Entry 3HG0 (X-ray diffraction, 2.10 A resolution); this record covers chains A and B of the 4 polymer chains in the assembly.

Chain A (and B):
Name: Baseplate protein
Source organism: Lactococcus phage TP901-1
Notes: chain B of this document is another copy of the same molecule, construct and numbering; everything in this record applies to it too
Reference sequence: Q9G096 (Q9G096_9CAUD); numbering as in UniProt (aligned over 1-163)
Amino-acid sequence (169 residues; row label = number of the first residue in the row):
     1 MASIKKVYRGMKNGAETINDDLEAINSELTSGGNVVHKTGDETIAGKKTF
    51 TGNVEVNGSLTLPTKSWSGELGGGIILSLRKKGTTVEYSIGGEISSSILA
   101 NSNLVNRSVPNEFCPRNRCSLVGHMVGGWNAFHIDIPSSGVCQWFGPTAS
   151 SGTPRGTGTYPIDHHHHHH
Unresolved in the structure: 1-32 (chain B: 1-33, 164-169)
Sequence notes: expression tag (164-169)
What the authors report for this chain:
  - self-association interface (contacts with another copy of this molecule); pairs are residue here / residue on that copy: Met125-Trp129 (hydrophobic contact), Trp129-Asn130 (pi stacking), Trp129-Trp144 (hydrophobic contact), Trp129-Pro147 (hydrophobic contact)

How chain A and chain B interact:
Residue-residue contacts (97):
  Asn34(A) with His37(B); Lys38(B), hydrogen bond (backbone-backbone); Thr39(B), hydrogen bond
  Val35(A) with Val35(B), hydrophobic; Val36(B); Lys38(B)
  Val36(A) with Val36(B), hydrogen bond (backbone-backbone); His37(B)
  Glu42(A) with Lys38(B), salt bridge
  Thr43(A) with Lys38(B)
  Ile44(A) with His37(B); Lys38(B)
  Ala45(A) with Lys38(B), hydrogen bond (backbone-backbone); Thr39(B); Gly40(B)
  Gly46(A) with Gly40(B); Asp41(B)
  Lys47(A) with Gly40(B); Asp41(B), hydrogen bond (backbone-side chain); Glu42(B), hydrogen bond (backbone-backbone)
  Lys48(A) with Val36(B); His37(B), hydrogen bond (side chain-backbone); Thr39(B); Gly40(B), hydrogen bond (side chain-backbone); Glu42(B), salt bridge
  Thr49(A) with Glu42(B), hydrogen bond (backbone-backbone); Thr43(B); Ile44(B), hydrogen bond (backbone-backbone)
  Phe50(A) with Ile44(B), hydrophobic; Lys48(B)
  Thr51(A) with Thr43(B); Ile44(B), hydrogen bond (backbone-backbone); Ala45(B)
  Gly52(A) with Ile44(B); Gly46(B)
  Asn53(A) with Lys47(B); Lys48(B), hydrogen bond (backbone-backbone)
  Val54(A) with Lys48(B); Phe50(B), hydrophobic
  Glu55(A) with Lys47(B); Lys48(B), hydrogen bond (backbone-backbone); Thr49(B), hydrogen bond; Phe50(B), hydrogen bond (backbone-backbone)
  Val56(A) with Phe50(B); Val54(B), hydrophobic
  Asn57(A) with Thr49(B); Phe50(B), hydrogen bond (backbone-backbone)
  Gly58(A) with Gly52(B), hydrogen bond (backbone-backbone); Asn53(B)
  Ser59(A) with Asn53(B), hydrogen bond (backbone-side chain); Val54(B), hydrogen bond (backbone-backbone)
  Leu60(A) with Val54(B)
  Thr61(A) with Val54(B), hydrogen bond (backbone-backbone); Glu55(B); Val56(B), hydrogen bond (backbone-backbone)
  Leu62(A) with Val56(B), hydrophobic
  Pro63(A) with Val56(B); Asn57(B)
  Thr84(A) with Lys82(B), hydrogen bond
  Asn101(A) with Val126(B); Gly127(B), hydrogen bond (side chain-backbone)
  Cys119(A) with Thr157(B)
  Ser120(A) with Arg155(B); Gly156(B); Thr157(B), hydrogen bond (backbone-backbone)
  Val122(A) with Val122(B); Gly156(B)
  Met125(A) with Trp129(B), hydrophobic
  Asn130(A) with Trp129(B)
  Ala131(A) with His124(B), hydrogen bond (backbone-side chain); Gly128(B); Trp129(B), hydrogen bond (backbone-backbone); Ala131(B), hydrophobic
  Phe132(A) with His124(B)
  His133(A) with His124(B), hydrogen bond; Val126(B); Arg155(B)
  Trp144(A) with Trp129(B), hydrophobic
  Phe145(A) with His124(B); Val126(B), hydrophobic; Gly127(B), hydrogen bond (backbone-backbone)
  Gly146(A) with Gly128(B)
  Pro147(A) with Gly127(B); Gly128(B); Trp129(B)
  Thr159(A) with Thr159(B)
  Tyr160(A) with Thr157(B)
  Pro161(A) with Glu87(B)
  Asp163(A) with Arg80(B), salt bridge; Lys82(B), salt bridge
  His164(A) with Ser78(B); Leu79(B); Arg80(B); Glu87(B)
  His166(A) with Ser68(B); Ser78(B), hydrogen bond (backbone-side chain); Ser89(B)
Interface residues without a listed pair, chain A (50 interface residues in all): Gly33, Thr85, Arg118, Trp129, His167
Interface residues without a listed pair, chain B (47 interface residues in all): Thr51, Gly58, Leu60, Gly123, Met125, Asn130, Gly158

Summary:
50 residues of chain A and 47 residues of chain B are in contact; the contacts include 29 hydrogen bonds and 4
salt bridges. Polar contacts include Glu42(A)-Lys38(B), Lys48(A)-Glu42(B) and Asp163(A)-Arg80(B). From the
paper: a self-association interface involving Met125(A), Trp129(A) and Asn130(A) among others.
Both chains are Baseplate protein (Lactococcus phage TP901-1). Entry 3HG0 (Crystal structure of a DARPin in
complex with ORF49 from Lactococcal phage TP901-1) was determined by X-ray diffraction.
